PDB entry 1GXC | X-ray diffraction, 2.70 A resolution | chains A and B

[Chain A]
Protein: Serine/threonine-protein kinase CHK2
Source organism: Homo sapiens
Notes: EC 2.7.1.-; fragment: phosphothreonine-binding domain (fha), residues 64-212
Reference sequence: O96017 (O96017); numbering as in UniProt (aligned over 64-212)
Chain sequence (149 residues; numbered 64 to 212; the number before each row is that of its first residue):
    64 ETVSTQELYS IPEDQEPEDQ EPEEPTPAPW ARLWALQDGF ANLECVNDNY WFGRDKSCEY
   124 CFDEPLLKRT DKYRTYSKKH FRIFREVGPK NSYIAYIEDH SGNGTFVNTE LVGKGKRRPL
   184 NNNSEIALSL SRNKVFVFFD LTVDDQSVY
Disordered / not traced: 64-91, 208-212
Swiss-Prot annotation at these positions:
  - modified residue: Thr68 (Phosphothreonine), Ser73 (Phosphoserine)
  - natural variant: Glu64 (E64K: In prostate cancer), Pro85 (P85L: Found in an osteogenic sarcoma sample), Arg117 (R117G: In BC), Arg137 (R137Q: Might influence susceptibility to breast cancer), Arg145 (R145P: In prostate cancer; R145W: In TPDS4), Ile157 (I157T: Might influence susceptibility to different types of cancer), Gly167 (G167R: In prostate cancer), Arg180 (R180C: In prostate cancer; R180H: In prostate cancer), Arg181 (R181C: In prostate cancer; R181H: In prostate cancer)
  - mutagenesis: Thr68 (T68A: Loss of activation and phosphorylation), Ser73 (S73A: Impaired activation, phosphorylation by ATM and G2/M transition checkpoint)

[Chain B]
Protein: Synthetic phosphopeptide
Chain sequence (10 residues; numbered -1 to 8; the number before each row is that of its first residue; numbers below 1 keep their minus sign (Arg-1 is residue -1)):
    -1 RHFDTYLIRR
Disordered / not traced: -1, 8
Modified residues: Thr3 (phosphothreonine; TPO)

[How chain A and chain B interact]
Contacting residue pairs (22; chain A residue first):
  Arg117(A) - His0(B)
  Arg117(A) - Phe1(B)  hydrogen bond (side chain-backbone)
  Arg117(A) - Thr3(B)
  Asp118(A) - His0(B)
  Lys119(A) - His0(B)  hydrogen bond (backbone-side chain)
  Tyr136(A) - Phe1(B)  hydrophobic
  Arg137(A) - Phe1(B)
  Arg137(A) - Thr3(B)
  Arg137(A) - Tyr4(B)  hydrogen bond (backbone-backbone)
  Thr138(A) - Thr3(B)
  Thr138(A) - Tyr4(B)
  Thr138(A) - Ile6(B)
  Tyr139(A) - Thr3(B)
  Ser140(A) - Thr3(B)
  Lys141(A) - His0(B)
  Lys141(A) - Thr3(B)
  Asn166(A) - Tyr4(B)  hydrogen bond (side chain-backbone)
  Asn166(A) - Leu5(B)
  Asn166(A) - Ile6(B)  hydrogen bond (side chain-backbone)
  Asn166(A) - Arg7(B)  hydrogen bond (backbone-side chain)
  Ser192(A) - Ile6(B)
  Ser192(A) - Arg7(B)  hydrogen bond (backbone-side chain)
Also at the interface, not in a pair above, chain A (14 interface residues in all): Gly165, Phe169, Leu193
Also at the interface, not in a pair above, chain B (8 interface residues in all): Asp2

[Overview]
Chain A and chain B form an interface of 14 and 8 residues respectively; the contacts include 7 hydrogen
bonds. Among the polar pairs are Arg117(A)-Phe1(B), Lys119(A)-His0(B) and Asn166(A)-Tyr4(B). From UniProt: 2
mutagenesis sites on chain A.
Chain A is Serine/threonine-protein kinase CHK2 (Homo sapiens) and chain B is Synthetic phosphopeptide; the
structure, FHA domain from human Chk2 kinase in complex with a synthetic phosphopeptide, was determined by
X-ray diffraction.
